4RT3 - chains A and T of the 4 polymer chains in the assembly; structure by X-ray diffraction, 1.92 A resolution.

Chain A:
Molecule: DNA polymerase beta
Organism: Homo sapiens
Notes: EC 2.7.7.7, 4.2.99.-
UniProt: P06746 (DPOLB_HUMAN); numbering as in UniProt (aligned over 1-335)
Amino-acid sequence (335 residues; row label = number of the first residue in the row):
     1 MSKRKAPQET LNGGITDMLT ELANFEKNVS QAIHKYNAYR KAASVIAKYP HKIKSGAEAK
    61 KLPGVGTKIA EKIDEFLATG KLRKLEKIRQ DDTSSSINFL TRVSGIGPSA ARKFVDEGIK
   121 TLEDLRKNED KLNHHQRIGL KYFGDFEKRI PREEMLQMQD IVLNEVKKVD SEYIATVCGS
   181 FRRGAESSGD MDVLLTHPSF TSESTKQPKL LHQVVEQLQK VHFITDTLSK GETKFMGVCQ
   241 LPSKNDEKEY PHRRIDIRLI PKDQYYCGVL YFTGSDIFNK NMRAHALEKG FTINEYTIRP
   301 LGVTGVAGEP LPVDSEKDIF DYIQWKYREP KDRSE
Not modelled in the structure: 1-9
Metal / ion sites: Na+ site 1: Lys60, Leu62, Val65 (shared with 1 residue of chain D); Na+ site 2: Thr101, Val103, Ile106 (shared with 1 residue of chain P); Mg2+: Asp190, Asp192 (together with C6T); Na+ site 3: Asp190, Asp192, Asp256 (together with C6T)
Residues lining bound ligands: C6T (2'-deoxy-5'-O-[(S)-hydroxy{[(R)-hydroxy(phosphonomethyl)phosphoryl]amino}phosphoryl]-3,4-dihydrothymidine): Arg149, Gly179, Ser180, Arg183, Ser188, Gly189, Asp190, Asp192, Asp256, Tyr271, Phe272, Thr273, Gly274, Ser275, Asp276, Asn279
Curated features (UniProtKB/Swiss-Prot):
  - region: Arg183 to Asp192 (DNA-binding)
  - active site: Lys72 (Nucleophile)
  - binding site (K(+)): Lys60, Leu62, Val65, Thr101, Val103, Ile106
  - binding site (Na(+)): Lys60, Leu62, Val65, Thr101, Val103, Ile106
  - binding site (dATP): Arg149, Ser180, Arg183, Gly189, Asp190
  - binding site (dCTP): Arg149, Ser180, Arg183, Gly189, Asp190
  - binding site (dGTP): Arg149, Ser180, Arg183, Gly189, Asp190, Asp192
  - binding site (dTTP): Arg149, Ser180, Arg183, Gly189, Asp190
  - binding site (Mg(2+)): Asp190, Asp192, Asp256
  - modified residue: Lys72 (N6-acetyllysine), Arg83 (Omega-N-methylarginine), Arg152 (Omega-N-methylarginine)
  - cross-link (Glycyl lysine isopeptide (Lys-Gly)): Lys41 (interchain with G-Cter in ubiquitin), Lys61 (interchain with G-Cter in ubiquitin), Lys81 (interchain with G-Cter in ubiquitin)
  - natural variant: Leu22 (L22P: Found in a gastric cancer sample; uncertain significance), Tyr39 (Y39C: Found in a gastric cancer sample; uncertain significance), Gly118 (G118V: Decreased DNA-directed DNA polymerase activity), Arg137 (R137Q: Decreased function in base-excision repair), Arg149 (R149I: Decreased DNA-directed DNA polymerase activity), Asp160 (D160N: Found in a gastric cancer sample; uncertain significance), Cys239 (C239R: Found in a gastric cancer sample; uncertain significance), Lys289 (K289M: Found in a colon cancer sample; uncertain significance), Asn294 (N294D: Found in a gastric cancer sample; uncertain significance), Glu295 (E295K: Found in a gastric cancer sample; uncertain significance)
  - mutagenesis: Phe25 (F25W: No effect on 5'-dRP lyase activity. Decreased ssDNA binding), His34 (H34G: Decreased 5'-dRP lyase activity. Decreased ssDNA binding), Lys35 (K35A: Decreased 5'-dRP lyase activity. Decreased ssDNA binding. Loss of 5'-dRP lyase activity; when associated with A-68 and A-72. Decreased ssDNA binding; when associated with A-68 and A-72 ...), Tyr39 (Y39F: No effect on 5'-dRP lyase activity; Y39Q: Abolishes DNA polymerase and 5'-dRP lyase activity), Lys41 (K41R: Abolishes ubiquitination; when associated with R-61 and R-81), Lys60 (K60A: Decreased 5'-dRP lyase activity. Decreased ssDNA binding), Lys61 (K61R: Abolishes ubiquitination; when associated with R-41 and R-81), Lys68 (K68A: No effect on 5'-dRP lyase activity. Decreased ssDNA binding. Loss of 5'-dRP lyase activity; when associated with A-35 and A-72. Decreased ssDNA binding; when associated with A-35 and A-72 ...), Glu71 (E71Q: No effect on 5'-dRP lyase activity. No effect on structure shown by circular dichroism. No effect on ssDNA binding), Lys72 (K72A: Severely reduced 5'-dRP lyase activity. Does not affect ssDNA binding. Loss of 5'-dRP lyase activity; when associated with A-35 and A-68. Decreased ssDNA binding ...), Glu75 (E75A: Slightly decreased 5'-dRP lyase activity. Decreased ssDNA binding. No effect on structure shown by circular dichroism), Lys81 (K81R: Abolishes ubiquitination; when associated with R-41 and R-61), 5 further mutagenesis entries in UniProt

Chain T:
Molecule: 16-nt DNA strand
Sequence (16 nucleotides; each row starts with the number of its first residue):
     1 CCGACAGCGC ATCAGC

Interface between chain A and chain T:
Contacting residue pairs (27):
  His34(A) with DC5(T), stacking on the base
  Asn133(A) with DT12(T), phosphate contact
  Ser229(A) with DC10(T), phosphate contact; DA11(T), phosphate contact
  Lys230(A) with DC10(T), hydrogen bond to the phosphate; DA11(T), hydrogen bond to the phosphate
  Gly231(A) with DC10(T), phosphate contact
  Glu232(A) with DC10(T), hydrogen bond to the phosphate
  Thr233(A) with DG9(T), hydrogen bond to the phosphate; DC10(T), hydrogen bond to the phosphate
  Lys234(A) with DG9(T), hydrogen bond to the base; DC10(T), hydrogen bond to the phosphate
  Arg258(A) with DG9(T), sugar contact
  Tyr271(A) with DG7(T), base contact
  Lys280(A) with DA6(T), salt bridge to the phosphate
  Arg283(A) with DA6(T), hydrogen bond to the base; DG7(T), hydrogen bond to the sugar
  Ala284(A) with DA6(T), sugar contact
  Leu287(A) with DA6(T), phosphate contact; DG7(T), phosphate contact
  Thr292(A) with DG7(T), hydrogen bond to the phosphate
  Ile293(A) with DG7(T), sugar contact
  Asn294(A) with DG7(T), phosphate contact; DC8(T), hydrogen bond to the phosphate
  Glu295(A) with DC8(T), sugar contact
  Tyr296(A) with DG9(T), hydrogen bond to the phosphate
  Arg299(A) with DC8(T), salt bridge to the phosphate
Other interface residues (no listed pair), chain A (22 interface residues in all): His134, Asn279

Summary:
22 residues of chain A face 8 of chain T across their interface; the contacts include 12 hydrogen bonds, 2
salt bridges and 1 aromatic stacking contact. Polar contacts include Lys234(A)-DG9(T), Arg283(A)-DA6(T) and
Arg283(A)-DG7(T). Bound to chain A: compound C6T.
Chain A is DNA polymerase beta (Homo sapiens) and chain T is a 16-nt DNA strand; the structure, Ternary
complex crystal structure of DNA polymerase Beta with (alpha, beta)-NH-(beta,gamma)-CH2-dTTP, was determined
by X-ray diffraction, deposited together with 4RT2.
